PDB entry 8UAD | electron microscopy, 2.77 A resolution | chains A and C of the 6 polymer chains in the assembly

== Chain A (and C) ==
Protein: Hemagglutinin HA1 chain
From: Influenza B virus
Notes: chain C of this document is another copy of the same molecule, construct and numbering; everything in this record applies to it too
UniProtKB: A0A2P1KSN4 (A0A2P1KSN4_9INFB); the construct lacks a stretch of the UniProt sequence, so the offset changes along the chain: -14 to 163 = UniProt 1-178; 164-344 = UniProt 180-360
Chain sequence (360 residues; numbered -14 to 344 plus 1 insertion-coded residue; the number before each row is that of its first residue; numbers below 1 keep their minus sign (Met-14 is residue -14)):
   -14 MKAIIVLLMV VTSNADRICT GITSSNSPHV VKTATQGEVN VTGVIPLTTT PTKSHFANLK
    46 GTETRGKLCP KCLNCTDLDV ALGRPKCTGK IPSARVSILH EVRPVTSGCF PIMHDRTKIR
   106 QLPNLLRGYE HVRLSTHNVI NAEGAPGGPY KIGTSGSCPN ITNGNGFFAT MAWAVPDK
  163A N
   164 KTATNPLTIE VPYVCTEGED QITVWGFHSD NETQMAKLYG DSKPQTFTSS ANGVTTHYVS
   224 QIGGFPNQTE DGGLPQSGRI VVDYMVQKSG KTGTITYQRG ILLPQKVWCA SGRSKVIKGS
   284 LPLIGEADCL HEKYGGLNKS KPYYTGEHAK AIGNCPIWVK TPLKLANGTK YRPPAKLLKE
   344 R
Not modelled in the structure: -14 to 0
Sequence notes: engineered mutation Thr209 (Lys225 in A0A2P1KSN4)
Disulfides: Cys54-Cys57, Cys60-Cys72, Cys94-Cys143, Cys178-Cys272, Cys292-Cys318
Covalent attachments: N-acetylglucosamine (NAG) linked to Asn25, Asn59, Asn145, Asn194, Asn230, Asn301, Asn330
Reported in the primary citation:
  - contacts within the chain: Thr211-His220
  - conformationally variable residues (order/disorder transition): Lys342
  - mutagenesis - K209T: increased expression

== Interface between chain A and chain C ==
Residue-residue contacts (7):
  Pro169(A) - Pro207(C)
  Glu173(A) - Arg101(C)  salt bridge
  Ser213(A) - Arg101(C)
  Thr218(A) - His220(C)
  His220(A) - His220(C)
  Lys254(A) - Arg88(C)
  Lys254(A) - Asp100(C)  salt bridge
Interface residues without a listed pair, chain A (11 interface residues in all): Asn168, Thr171, Gly216, Thr257, Thr259
Interface residues without a listed pair, chain C (10 interface residues in all): Thr102, Lys206, Val222, Gln224, Pro229

== In short ==
11 residues of chain A and 10 residues of chain C are in contact; the contacts include 2 salt bridges. Among
the polar pairs are Glu173(A)-Arg101(C) and Lys254(A)-Asp100(C). Covalently linked N-acetylglucosamine: at
Asn25(A), Asn59(A), Asn145(A), Asn194(A), Asn230(A) and Asn301(A) and 1 more. From the paper: K209T of chain A
increases expression; conformational variability at Lys342(A).
Both chains are Hemagglutinin HA1 chain (Influenza B virus). Entry 8UAD (Cryo-EM structure of
prefusion-stabilized influenza B hemagglutinin) was determined by electron microscopy.
